PDB entry 8XTZ | X-ray diffraction, 1.85 A resolution | chain A

# Chain A
Molecule: Putative epoxidase LasC
Source organism: Streptomyces lasalocidi
Notes: EC 1.14.13.-
UniProt: B5M9L6 (LSD18_STRLS); residues 17-488 here correspond to UniProt positions 1-472 (UniProt number = residue number - 16)
Chain sequence (488 residues; each row starts with the number of its first residue):
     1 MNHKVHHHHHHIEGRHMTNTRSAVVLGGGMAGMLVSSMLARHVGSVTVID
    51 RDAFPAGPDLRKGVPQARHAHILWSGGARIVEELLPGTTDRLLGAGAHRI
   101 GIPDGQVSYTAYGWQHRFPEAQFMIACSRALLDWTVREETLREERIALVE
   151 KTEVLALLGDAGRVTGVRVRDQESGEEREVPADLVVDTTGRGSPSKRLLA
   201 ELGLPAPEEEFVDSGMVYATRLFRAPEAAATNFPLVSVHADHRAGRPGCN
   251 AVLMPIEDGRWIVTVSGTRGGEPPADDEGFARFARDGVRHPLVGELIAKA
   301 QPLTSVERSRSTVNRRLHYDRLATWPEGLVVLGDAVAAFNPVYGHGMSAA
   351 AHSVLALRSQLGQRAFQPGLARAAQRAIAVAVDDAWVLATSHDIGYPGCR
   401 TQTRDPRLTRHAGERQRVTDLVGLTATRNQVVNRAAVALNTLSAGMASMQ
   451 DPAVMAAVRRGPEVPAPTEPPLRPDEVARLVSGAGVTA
Unresolved in the structure: 1-19, 488
Differences from the reference sequence: initiating methionine (1); expression tag (2-16)
Modified / non-standard residues: K299 (N~6~,N~6~-diethyl-L-lysine; ELY)
Small-molecule neighbours:
  - A1LWM ((4R,5S)-4-methyl-5-phenyl-3-((2R,3S,4S,6E,10E)-2,6,10-triethyl-3-hydroxy-4-methyldodeca-6,10-dienoyl)oxazolidin-2-one): A70, I72, W74, Q106, S108, Y218, L235, S237, H239, V252, T264, P341, V342, G344
  - FAD (flavin-adenine dinucleotide): G27, G28, G29, M30, A31, G32, I49, D50, R51, D52, F54, R61, G63, V64, Q66, H69, A70, H71, I72, R129, T152, V154, T188, T189, G190, G192, P194, Y218, S309, S311, G333, D334, P341, G344, H345, G346, M347, S348
From the paper describing this entry:
  - binding site for A1LWM: A70, I72, W74, Y218, H239, V252, V342
  - specificity-determining residues: I72, Y218, V252, V342
  - mutagenesis - I72A, Y218F, V252A, V342A: decreased catalytic activity
  - mutagenesis - T189M/S195M: increased stability (citing earlier work)

# In short
Ligands of chain A: compound A1LWM and flavin-adenine dinucleotide. From the paper: a binding site for A1LWM
at A70, I72 and W74 among others; I72A, Y218F and V252A, among others, reduce catalytic activity; 5
substitutions were tested in all.
Chain A is Putative epoxidase LasC (Streptomyces lasalocidi); the structure, Crystal structure of Lsd18 in
complex with a substrate, was determined by X-ray diffraction together with 8XU7 and 8UP4 from the same study.
